6R0W - chains F and G of the 26 polymer chains in the assembly; structure by electron microscopy, 3.60 A resolution.

== Chain F ==
Name: V-type ATP synthase beta chain
Source organism: Thermus thermophilus (strain HB8 / ATCC 27634 / DSM 579)
UniProt: Q56404 (VATB_THET8); residues 1-478 here = UniProt positions 1-478
Chain sequence (478 residues; numbered 1 to 478; the number before each row is that of its first residue):
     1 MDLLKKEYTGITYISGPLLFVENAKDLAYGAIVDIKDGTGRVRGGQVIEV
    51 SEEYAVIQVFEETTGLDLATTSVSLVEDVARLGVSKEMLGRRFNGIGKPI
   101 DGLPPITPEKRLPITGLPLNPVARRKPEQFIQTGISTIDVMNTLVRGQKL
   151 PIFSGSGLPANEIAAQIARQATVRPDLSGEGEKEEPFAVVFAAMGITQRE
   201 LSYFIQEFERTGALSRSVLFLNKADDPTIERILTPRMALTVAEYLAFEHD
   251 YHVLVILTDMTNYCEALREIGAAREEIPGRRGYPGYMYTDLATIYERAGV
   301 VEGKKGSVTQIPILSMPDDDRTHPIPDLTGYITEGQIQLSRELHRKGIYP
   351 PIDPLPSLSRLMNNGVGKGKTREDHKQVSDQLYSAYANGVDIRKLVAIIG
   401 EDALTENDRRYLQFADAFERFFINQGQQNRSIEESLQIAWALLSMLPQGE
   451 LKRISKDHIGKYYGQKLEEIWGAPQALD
Unresolved in the structure: 1-3, 467-478

== Chain G ==
Name: V-type ATP synthase subunit D
Source organism: Thermus thermophilus (strain HB8 / ATCC 27634 / DSM 579)
UniProt: O87880 (VATD_THET8); numbering as in UniProt (aligned over 1-223)
Chain sequence (223 residues; numbered 1 to 223; the number before each row is that of its first residue):
     1 MSQVSPTRMNLLQRRGQLRLAQKGVDLLKKKRDALVAEFFGLVREAMEAR
    51 KALDQAAKEAYAALLLAQAFDGPEVVAGAALGVPPLEGVEAEVENVWGSK
   101 VPRLKATFPDGALLSPVGTPAYTLEASRAFRRYAEALIRVANTETRLKKI
   151 GEEIKKTTRRVNALEQVVIPGIRAQIRFIQQVLEQREREDTFRLKRIKGK
   201 IEAREAEEEGGRPNPQVEIGAGL
Unresolved in the structure: 1-2, 210-223

== Chain F / chain G interface ==
Residue-residue contacts (18; chain F residue first):
  E275(F) - K198(G)
  I277(F) - T191(G)
  I277(F) - K195(G)
  P278(F) - L194(G)
  G279(F) - E187(G)
  R280(F) - E187(G)
  R281(F) - R8(G)
  R281(F) - E187(G)  hydrogen bond (backbone-side chain)
  G282(F) - E187(G)
  D318(F) - L12(G)
  T322(F) - R15(G)  hydrogen bond
  D391(F) - K30(G)  salt bridge
  K394(F) - K23(G)
  K394(F) - L27(G)
  L395(F) - K30(G)
  I398(F) - L27(G)  hydrophobic
  I399(F) - W97(G)
  A403(F) - W97(G)  hydrophobic
Interface residues without a listed pair, chain F (17 interface residues in all): E276, D320
Interface residues without a listed pair, chain G (13 interface residues in all): K31

== Overview ==
17 residues of chain F face 13 of chain G across their interface, with 2 hydrogen bonds and 1 salt bridge.
Among the polar pairs are D391(F)-K30(G), R281(F)-E187(G) and T322(F)-R15(G).
Here chain F is V-type ATP synthase beta chain and chain G is V-type ATP synthase subunit D, both from Thermus
thermophilus (strain HB8 / ATCC 27634 / DSM 579). Entry 6R0W (Thermus thermophilus V/A-type ATPase/synthase,
rotational state 2) was determined by electron microscopy together with 6QUM, 6R0Y, 6R0Z and 6R10 from the
same study.
